8BPA - chains A and B of the 4 polymer chains in the assembly; structure by electron microscopy, 3.70 A resolution.

[Chain A]
Protein: Isoform 2 of Paired amphipathic helix protein Sin3b
Source organism: Homo sapiens
UniProtKB: O75182 (SIN3B_HUMAN), isoform O75182-2; residue numbers follow UniProt; this construct covers 1-1130
Chain sequence (1130 residues; row label = number of the first residue in the row):
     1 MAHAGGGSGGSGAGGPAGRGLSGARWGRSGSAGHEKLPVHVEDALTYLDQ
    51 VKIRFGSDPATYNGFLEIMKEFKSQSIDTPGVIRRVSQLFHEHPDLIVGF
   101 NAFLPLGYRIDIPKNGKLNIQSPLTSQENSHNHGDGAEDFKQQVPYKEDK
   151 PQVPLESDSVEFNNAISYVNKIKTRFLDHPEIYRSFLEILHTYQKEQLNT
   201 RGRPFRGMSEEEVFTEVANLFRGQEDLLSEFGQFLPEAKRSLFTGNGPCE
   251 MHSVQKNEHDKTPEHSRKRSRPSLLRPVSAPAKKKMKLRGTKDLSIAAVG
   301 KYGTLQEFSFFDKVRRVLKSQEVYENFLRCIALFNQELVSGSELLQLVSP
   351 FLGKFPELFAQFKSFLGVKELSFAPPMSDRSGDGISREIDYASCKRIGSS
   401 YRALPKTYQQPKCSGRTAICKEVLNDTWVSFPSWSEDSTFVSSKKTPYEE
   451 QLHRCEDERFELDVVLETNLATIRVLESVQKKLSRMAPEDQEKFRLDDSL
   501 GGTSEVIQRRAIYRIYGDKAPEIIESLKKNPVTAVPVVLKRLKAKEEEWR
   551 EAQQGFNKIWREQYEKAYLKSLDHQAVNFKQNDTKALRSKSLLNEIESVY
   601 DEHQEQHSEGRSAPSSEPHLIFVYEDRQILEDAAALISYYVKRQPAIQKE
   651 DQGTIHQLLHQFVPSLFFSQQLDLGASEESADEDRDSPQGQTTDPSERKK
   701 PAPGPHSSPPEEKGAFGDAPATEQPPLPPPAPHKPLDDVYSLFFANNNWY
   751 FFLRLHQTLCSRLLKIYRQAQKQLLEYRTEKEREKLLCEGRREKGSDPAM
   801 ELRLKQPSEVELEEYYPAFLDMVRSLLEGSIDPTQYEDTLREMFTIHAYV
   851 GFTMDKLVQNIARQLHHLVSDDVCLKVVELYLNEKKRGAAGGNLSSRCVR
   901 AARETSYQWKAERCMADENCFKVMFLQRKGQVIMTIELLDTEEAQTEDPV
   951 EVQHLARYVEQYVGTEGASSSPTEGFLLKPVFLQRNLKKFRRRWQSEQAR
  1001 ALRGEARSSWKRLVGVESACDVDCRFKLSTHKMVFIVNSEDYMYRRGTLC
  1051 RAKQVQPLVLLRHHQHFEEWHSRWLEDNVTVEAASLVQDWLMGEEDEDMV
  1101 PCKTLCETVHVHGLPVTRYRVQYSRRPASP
Not modelled in the structure: 1-303, 368-393, 671-736, 794-801, 940-1130
From the paper describing this entry:
  - mutagenesis - E456R/D457R/E461R: decreased catalytic activity
  - mutagenesis - E436A/D437A: abolished catalytic activity on deacetylate H3K27 from a nucleosome

[Chain B]
Protein: Histone deacetylase 2
Source organism: Homo sapiens
Notes: EC 3.5.1.98, 3.5.1.-
UniProtKB: Q92769 (HDAC2_HUMAN); numbering as in UniProt (aligned over 1-488)
Chain sequence (488 residues; each row starts with the number of its first residue):
     1 MAYSQGGGKKKVCYYYDGDIGNYYYGQGHPMKPHRIRMTHNLLLNYGLYR
    51 KMEIYRPHKATAEEMTKYHSDEYIKFLRSIRPDNMSEYSKQMQRFNVGED
   101 CPVFDGLFEFCQLSTGGSVAGAVKLNRQQTDMAVNWAGGLHHAKKSEASG
   151 FCYVNDIVLAILELLKYHQRVLYIDIDIHHGDGVEEAFYTTDRVMTVSFH
   201 KYGEYFPGTGDLRDIGAGKGKYYAVNFPMRDGIDDESYGQIFKPIISKVM
   251 EMYQPSAVVLQCGADSLSGDRLGCFNLTVKGHAKCVEVVKTFNLPLLMLG
   301 GGGYTIRNVARCWTYETAVALDCEIPNELPYNDYFEYFGPDFKLHISPSN
   351 MTNQNTPEYMEKIKQRLFENLRMLPHAPGVQMQAIPEDAVHEDSGDEDGE
   401 DPDKRISIRASDKRIACDEEFSDSEDEGEGGRRNVADHKKGAKKARIEED
   451 KKETEDKKTDVKEEDKSKDNSGEKTDTKGTKSEQLSNP
Not modelled in the structure: 1-7, 376-488
Metal / ion sites: Ca2+ site 1: Asp175, Asp177, His179, Ser198, Phe199; Zn2+: Asp177, His179, Asp265; Ca2+ site 2: Phe188, Val194
Swiss-Prot annotation at these positions:
  - active site: His142
  - binding site (1D-myo-inositol 1,4,5,6-tetrakisphosphate): Gly28, Lys32, Arg271
  - binding site (Ca(2+)): Asp175, Asp177, His179, Phe188, Thr191, Val194, Ser198, Phe199, Tyr223
  - binding site (Zn(2+)): Asp177, His179, Asp265
  - modified residue: Lys75 (N6-acetyllysine), Lys221 (N6-acetyllysine), Cys262 (S-nitrosocysteine), Cys274 (S-nitrosocysteine), Ser394 (Phosphoserine), Ser407 (Phosphoserine), Ser422 (Phosphoserine), Ser424 (Phosphoserine)
  - cross-link (Glycyl lysine isopeptide (Lys-Gly)): Lys75 (interchain with G-Cter in SUMO2), Lys439 (interchain with G-Cter in SUMO2), Lys452 (interchain with G-Cter in SUMO2), Lys458 (interchain with G-Cter in SUMO2), Lys462 (interchain with G-Cter in SUMO2), Lys478 (interchain with G-Cter in SUMO2), Lys481 (interchain with G-Cter in SUMO2)

[Chain A / chain B interface]
Residue-residue contacts (141):
  Ile397(A) with Tyr189(B), hydrophobic; Ala217(B), hydrophobic
  Gly398(A) with Arg213(B), hydrogen bond (backbone-side chain); Asp214(B)
  Ser399(A) with Asp211(B), hydrogen bond; Arg213(B); Asp214(B), hydrogen bond (backbone-side chain)
  Ser400(A) with Thr209(B); Asp214(B), hydrogen bond
  Tyr401(A) with Asp182(B); Glu185(B); Glu186(B), hydrogen bond (side chain-backbone); Tyr189(B), hydrophobic; Asp214(B)
  Pro411(A) with Ser70(B); Lys145(B)
  Lys412(A) with Asp71(B)
  Cys413(A) with Thr66(B); Tyr68(B); His69(B), hydrogen bond (side chain-backbone); Ser70(B); Lys145(B)
  Ser414(A) with Thr66(B)
  Gly415(A) with Thr66(B); Lys67(B)
  Arg416(A) with Lys67(B); Tyr68(B); Lys145(B)
  Ile419(A) with Leu162(B); Lys166(B)
  Cys420(A) with Lys67(B)
  Val423(A) with Leu162(B), hydrophobic; Thr191(B); Arg193(B)
  Leu424(A) with Tyr68(B), hydrophobic; Ala187(B)
  Asn425(A) with Glu186(B), hydrogen bond (side chain-backbone); Ala187(B), hydrogen bond (backbone-backbone); Thr190(B)
  Trp428(A) with Glu186(B); Tyr189(B); Thr190(B); Ala217(B)
  Val429(A) with Glu186(B)
  Ser430(A) with Lys144(B); Glu186(B), hydrogen bond (backbone-side chain)
  Phe431(A) with Pro207(B); Thr209(B)
  Pro432(A) with Phe206(B), hydrophobic; Pro207(B)
  Ser433(A) with Pro207(B), hydrogen bond (backbone-backbone); Gly208(B), hydrogen bond (side chain-backbone)
  Trp434(A) with Glu204(B); Tyr205(B); Phe206(B); Pro207(B)
  Ser435(A) with Phe206(B)
  Glu436(A) with Asp100(B); His142(B); Gly150(B); Phe151(B); His179(B), salt bridge; Phe206(B); Leu272(B); Tyr304(B), hydrogen bond
  Asp437(A) with Pro30(B); Leu272(B)
  Phe440(A) with Arg271(B); Gly273(B); Cys274(B), hydrophobic
  Lys444(A) with Lys201(B)
  Lys445(A) with Asp270(B), hydrogen bond (side chain-backbone); Arg271(B); Gly273(B), hydrogen bond (side chain-backbone)
  Glu449(A) with Gly269(B)
  His453(A) with Gly269(B); Asp270(B); Arg271(B)
  Glu456(A) with Ile306(B); Tyr337(B)
  Asp457(A) with Lys32(B), salt bridge; Arg271(B), salt bridge
  Arg459(A) with Glu336(B), hydrogen bond (side chain-backbone); Tyr337(B), hydrogen bond (backbone-side chain)
  Phe460(A) with Lys32(B); His34(B)
  Asp463(A) with His34(B), salt bridge; Tyr334(B); Tyr337(B), hydrogen bond
  Glu467(A) with Asn22(B); Arg37(B), salt bridge
  Thr468(A) with Asn22(B), hydrogen bond
  Thr503(A) with Arg56(B)
  Ser504(A) with Asp19(B); Tyr23(B); Glu109(B), hydrogen bond
  Glu505(A) with Glu109(B), hydrogen bond (backbone-side chain)
  Val506(A) with Gly106(B); Glu109(B)
  Ile507(A) with Asp19(B); Asn22(B)
  Arg510(A) with Asp105(B), salt bridge
  Asn557(A) with Glu336(B)
  Arg561(A) with Glu336(B), salt bridge
  Tyr564(A) with Gly339(B)
  Glu565(A) with Pro340(B)
  Tyr568(A) with Pro340(B); Asp341(B)
  Leu572(A) with Ser347(B); Ser349(B), hydrogen bond (backbone-side chain); Asn350(B)
  Asp573(A) with Asn350(B), hydrogen bond
  His574(A) with Ser349(B); Asn350(B), hydrogen bond (backbone-side chain); Met351(B)
  Gln575(A) with Asn350(B), hydrogen bond (side chain-backbone); Thr352(B)
  Glu780(A) with Asn327(B)
  Arg783(A) with Ile325(B)
  Glu784(A) with Pro326(B); Asn327(B); Glu328(B)
  Leu787(A) with Glu324(B); Pro326(B), hydrophobic
  Glu789(A) with Cys323(B), hydrogen bond (backbone-side chain); Glu324(B); Pro326(B)
  Gly790(A) with Arg50(B); Lys51(B), hydrogen bond (backbone-side chain)
  Arg792(A) with Lys9(B), hydrogen bond (backbone-side chain); Lys51(B); Cys323(B); Glu324(B), salt bridge
  Glu793(A) with Lys9(B); Arg50(B); Lys51(B)
  Leu802(A) with Phe342(B)
  Arg803(A) with Leu329(B), hydrogen bond (side chain-backbone); Phe335(B)
  Ile846(A) with Pro348(B); Asn350(B), hydrogen bond (backbone-side chain)
Interface residues without a listed pair, chain A (72 interface residues in all): Thr427, Leu452, Glu461, Val464, Ser571, Cys788, Leu804, Tyr849
Interface residues without a listed pair, chain B (92 interface residues in all): Tyr24, Gly28, Tyr46, Gly47, Ser146, Ser149, Leu165, Phe188, Tyr202, Gly210, Gly216, Asp231, Arg307, Pro330, His345

[Overview]
Chain A and chain B form an interface of 72 and 92 residues respectively, with 29 hydrogen bonds and 8 salt
bridges. Among the polar pairs are Glu436(A)-His179(B), Asp457(A)-Lys32(B) and Asp457(A)-Arg271(B). The paper
reports that E456R/D457R/E461R of chain A reduce catalytic activity; E436A/D437A of chain A abolish catalytic
activity on deacetylate H3K27 from a nucleosome.
Here chain A is Isoform 2 of Paired amphipathic helix protein Sin3b and chain B is Histone deacetylase 2, both
from Homo sapiens. Entry 8BPA (Cryo-EM structure of the human SIN3B histone deacetylase complex at 3.7
Angstrom) was determined by electron microscopy, deposited together with 8BPB, 8BPC and 8C60.
